1SSM - chains A and D of the 6 polymer chains in the assembly; structure by X-ray diffraction, 2.15 A resolution.

Chain A (and D):
Name: Serine acetyltransferase
Source organism: Haemophilus influenzae
Notes: EC 2.3.1.30; chain D of this document is another copy of the same molecule, construct and numbering; everything in this record applies to it too
UniProt: P43886 (CYSE_HAEIN); residue numbers follow UniProt; this construct covers 1-242
Amino-acid sequence (242 residues; numbered 1 to 242; the number before each row is that of its first residue):
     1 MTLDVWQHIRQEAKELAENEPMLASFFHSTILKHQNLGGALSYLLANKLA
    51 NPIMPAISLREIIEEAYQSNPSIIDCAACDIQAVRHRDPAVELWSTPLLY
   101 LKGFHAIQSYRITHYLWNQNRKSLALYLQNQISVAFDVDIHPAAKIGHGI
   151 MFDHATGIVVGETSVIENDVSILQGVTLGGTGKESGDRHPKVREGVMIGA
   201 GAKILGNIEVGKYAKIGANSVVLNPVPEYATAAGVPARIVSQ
Disordered / not traced: 241-242
Construct notes: modified residue (1, 22, 54, 151, 197)
Modified positions: Mse1, Mse22, Mse54, Mse151, Mse197 (selenomethionine; parent Met)

Interface between chain A and chain D:
Pairs across the interface - 14 pairs, chain A then chain D:
  K33(A) - S58(D)  hydrogen bond
  H34(A) - E61(D)
  Y43(A) - S58(D)
  A46(A) - I57(D)  hydrophobic
  A56(A) - I57(D)
  I57(A) - Y43(D)  hydrophobic
  I57(A) - A46(D)  hydrophobic
  I57(A) - R60(D)
  S58(A) - K33(D)  hydrogen bond
  S58(A) - Y43(D)
  R60(A) - I57(D)
  R60(A) - E61(D)  salt bridge
  E61(A) - H34(D)  salt bridge
  E61(A) - R60(D)  salt bridge
Other interface residues (no listed pair), chain A (10 interface residues in all): N47
Other interface residues (no listed pair), chain D (10 interface residues in all): N47, A56

Overview:
The chain A/chain D interface involves 10 residues from each chain; the contacts include 2 hydrogen bonds and
3 salt bridges. Among the polar pairs are R60(A)-E61(D), E61(A)-H34(D) and K33(A)-S58(D).
Chain A and chain D are both Serine acetyltransferase (Haemophilus influenzae); the structure, Serine
Acetyltransferase- Apoenzyme (truncated), was determined by X-ray diffraction together with 1SSQ and 1SST from
the same study.
